Entry 5GX5 (X-ray diffraction, 1.60 A resolution); this record covers chain A.

Chain A:
Name: Luciferin regenerating enzyme
Organism: Photinus pyralis
UniProtKB: Q95YI4 (Q95YI4_PHOPY); residue numbers follow UniProt; this construct covers 1-308
Amino-acid sequence (311 residues; row label = number of the first residue in the row; numbers below 1 keep their minus sign (Gly-2 is residue -2)):
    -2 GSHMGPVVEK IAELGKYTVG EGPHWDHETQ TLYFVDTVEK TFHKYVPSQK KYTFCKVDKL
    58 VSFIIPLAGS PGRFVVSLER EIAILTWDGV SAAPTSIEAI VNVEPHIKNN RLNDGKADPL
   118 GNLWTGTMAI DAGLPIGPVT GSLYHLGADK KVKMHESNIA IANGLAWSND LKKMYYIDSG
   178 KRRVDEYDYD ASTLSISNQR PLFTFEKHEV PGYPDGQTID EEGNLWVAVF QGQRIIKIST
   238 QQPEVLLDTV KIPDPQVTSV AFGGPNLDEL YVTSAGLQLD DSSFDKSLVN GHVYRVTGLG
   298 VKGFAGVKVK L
Not modelled in the structure: -2 to 1
Construct notes: expression tag (-2 to 0)
Ion coordination: Mg2+: Glu18, Asn160, Asp212
Residues lining bound ligands: Hg2+ (HG): Phe39, Cys52, Ile61, Phe71, Leu82, Trp84

Overview:
Bound to chain A: Hg2+. Glu18, Asn160 and Asp212 coordinate Mg2+.
Chain A is Luciferin regenerating enzyme (Photinus pyralis); the structure, Luciferin-regenerating enzyme
collected with serial synchrotron rotational crystallography with accumulated dose of 26 MGy (23rd
measurement), was determined by X-ray diffraction together with 5GX1, 5GX2, 5GX3 and 5GX4 from the same study.
